PDB entry 3N95 | X-ray diffraction, 2.72 A resolution | chains A and C of the 3 polymer chains in the assembly

== Chain A (and C) ==
Name: Maltose binding protein-CRFR2 alpha extracellular domain
Organism: Homo sapiens
Notes: chain C of this document is another copy of the same molecule, construct and numbering; everything in this record applies to it too
Chain sequence (482 residues; numbered -371 to 110; the number before each row is that of its first residue; numbers below 1 keep their minus sign (Met-371 is residue -371)):
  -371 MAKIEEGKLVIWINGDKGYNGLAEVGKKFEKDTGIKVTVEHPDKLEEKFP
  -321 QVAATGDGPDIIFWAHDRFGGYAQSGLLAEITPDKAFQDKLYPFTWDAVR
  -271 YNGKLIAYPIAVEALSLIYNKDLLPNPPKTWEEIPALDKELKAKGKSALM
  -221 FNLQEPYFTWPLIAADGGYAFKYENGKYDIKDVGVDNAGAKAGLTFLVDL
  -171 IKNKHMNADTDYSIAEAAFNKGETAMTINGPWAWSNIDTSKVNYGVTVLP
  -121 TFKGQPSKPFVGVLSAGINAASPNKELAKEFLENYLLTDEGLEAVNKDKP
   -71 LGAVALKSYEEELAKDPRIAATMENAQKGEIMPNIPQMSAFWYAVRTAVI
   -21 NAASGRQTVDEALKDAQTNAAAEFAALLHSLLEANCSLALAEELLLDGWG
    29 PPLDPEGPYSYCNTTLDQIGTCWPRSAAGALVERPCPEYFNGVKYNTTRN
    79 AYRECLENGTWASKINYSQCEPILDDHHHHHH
Disordered / not traced: -371 to -370, 101-110 (chain C: -371 to -370, 27-36, 103-110)
Disulfides: Cys14-Cys50, Cys40-Cys83, Cys64-Cys98

== How chain A and chain C interact ==
Contacting residue pairs - 58 pairs, chain A then chain C:
  Lys-369(A) - Asn-197(C)
  Lys-369(A) - Gly-196(C)
  Gln-298(A) - Thr88(C)  hydrogen bond
  Lys-195(A) - Glu85(C)  salt bridge
  Ile-192(A) - Tyr37(C)
  Ile-192(A) - Ser38(C)
  Ile-192(A) - Glu85(C)
  Ile-192(A) - Asn86(C)
  Ile-192(A) - Gly87(C)
  Gln-35(A) - Ser38(C)
  Gln-35(A) - Asn86(C)
  Phe-31(A) - Tyr37(C)
  Ala-6(A) - Tyr37(C)
  Gln-5(A) - Tyr37(C)
  Asn-3(A) - Tyr37(C)
  Glu1(A) - Leu22(C)
  Glu1(A) - Asp25(C)
  Glu1(A) - Arg53(C)  salt bridge
  Ala4(A) - Leu22(C)  hydrophobic
  Leu5(A) - Ala19(C)
  Leu5(A) - Leu22(C)
  Ser8(A) - Ser15(C)
  Ser8(A) - Ala19(C)
  Leu9(A) - Ala19(C)  hydrophobic
  Glu11(A) - Ser15(C)
  Ala12(A) - Ala12(C)
  Ala12(A) - Ser15(C)
  Ser15(A) - Ser8(C)
  Ser15(A) - Glu11(C)
  Ser15(A) - Ala12(C)
  Leu18(A) - Ser8(C)
  Ala19(A) - Leu5(C)
  Ala19(A) - Ser8(C)
  Ala19(A) - Leu9(C)  hydrophobic
  Leu22(A) - Glu1(C)
  Leu22(A) - Ala4(C)  hydrophobic
  Leu22(A) - Leu5(C)
  Leu23(A) - Leu5(C)  hydrophobic
  Asp25(A) - Lys-8(C)  hydrogen bond (backbone-side chain)
  Asp25(A) - Glu1(C)
  Gly26(A) - Lys-8(C)
  Gly26(A) - Glu1(C)
  Trp27(A) - Thr-4(C)
  Trp27(A) - Glu1(C)
  Trp27(A) - Phe2(C)
  Trp27(A) - Leu5(C)  hydrophobic
  Tyr37(A) - Tyr-203(C)
  Tyr37(A) - Val-189(C)  hydrogen bond (side chain-backbone)
  Tyr37(A) - Gly-188(C)
  Tyr37(A) - Val-187(C)
  Tyr37(A) - Asp-186(C)  hydrogen bond (side chain-backbone)
  Tyr37(A) - Asn-185(C)
  Tyr37(A) - Gln-5(C)  hydrogen bond
  Ser38(A) - Tyr-203(C)
  Ser38(A) - Asp-190(C)
  Asn86(A) - Lys-200(C)  hydrogen bond (backbone-side chain)
  Asn86(A) - Glu-198(C)
  Thr88(A) - Glu-198(C)
Also at the interface, not in a pair above, chain A (37 interface residues in all): Tyr-271, Phe-201, Lys-191, Val-189, Pro-36, Ala-32, Leu16, Leu31, Asn41
Also at the interface, not in a pair above, chain C (38 interface residues in all): Lys-191, Leu16, Leu18, Leu23, Ala56

== Overview ==
37 residues of chain A and 38 residues of chain C are in contact; the contacts include 6 hydrogen bonds and 2
salt bridges. Polar pairs include Lys-195(A)-Glu85(C), Glu1(A)-Arg53(C) and Gln-298(A)-Thr88(C).
Both chains are Maltose binding protein-CRFR2 alpha extracellular domain (Homo sapiens). Entry 3N95 (Crystal
structure of human CRFR2 alpha extracellular domain in complex with Urocortin 2) was determined by X-ray
diffraction.
